8IDN - chains A and H of the 3 polymer chains in the assembly; structure by electron microscopy, 3.35 A resolution.

Chain A:
Molecule: Spike protein S1
Source organism: Severe acute respiratory syndrome coronavirus 2
Notes: fragment: Receptor binding domain
UniProtKB: P0DTC2 (SPIKE_SARS2); numbering as in UniProt (aligned over 332-531)
Sequence (206 residues; each row starts with the number of its first residue):
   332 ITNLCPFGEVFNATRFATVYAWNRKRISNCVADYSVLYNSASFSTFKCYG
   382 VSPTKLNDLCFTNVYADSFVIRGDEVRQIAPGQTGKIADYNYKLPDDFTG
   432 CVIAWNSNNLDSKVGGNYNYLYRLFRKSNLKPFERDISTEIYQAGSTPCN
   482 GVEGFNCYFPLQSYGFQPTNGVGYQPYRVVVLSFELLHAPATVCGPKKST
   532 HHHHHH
Unresolved in the structure: 332, 528-537
Differences from the reference sequence: conflict T349 (Ser in P0DTC2); expression tag (532-537)
Disulfides: C336-C361, C379-C432, C391-C525, C480-C488

Chain H:
Molecule: E77 Fab heavy chain
Source organism: Mus musculus
Notes: antibody fragment or engineered binder
Sequence (239 residues; numbered 1 to 239; the number before each row is that of its first residue):
     1 MGWSCIILFLVATATGVHSQVQLKESGPGLVAPSQSLSITCTVSGLSLIG
    51 YGVNWVRQPPGKGLEWLGMIWGDGSTDYNSTLKSRLSISKDNSKSQIFLK
   101 MNSLQTIDDARYYCVRDDDYDGQFAYWGQGTLVTVSAAKTTPPSVYPLAP
   151 GSAAQTNSMVTLGCLVKGYFPEPVTVTWNSGSLSSGVHTFPAVLQSDLYT
   201 LSSSVTVPSSTWPSETVTCNVAHPASSTKVDKKIVPRDC
Unresolved in the structure: 1-20, 137-239
Disulfides: C41-C114
Covalently attached groups: glycan linked to N79

How chain A and chain H interact:
Pairs across the interface (17; chain A residue first):
  R403(A) - D121(H)  salt bridge
  E406(A) - D121(H)
  R408(A) - G50(H)  hydrogen bond (side chain-backbone)
  R408(A) - Y51(H)
  R408(A) - D119(H)  salt bridge
  Q409(A) - D119(H)  hydrogen bond (side chain-backbone)
  T415(A) - D119(H)
  G416(A) - D119(H)
  K417(A) - D119(H)  hydrogen bond (backbone-backbone)
  K417(A) - D121(H)  salt bridge
  D420(A) - Y120(H)  hydrogen bond
  Y453(A) - D121(H)
  V503(A) - W71(H)
  V503(A) - D73(H)
  V503(A) - S75(H)
  G504(A) - W71(H)
  Y505(A) - Q123(H)  hydrogen bond
Interface residues without a listed pair, chain A (14 interface residues in all): Q414, G502
Interface residues without a listed pair, chain H (10 interface residues in all): D118

Summary:
14 residues of chain A and 10 residues of chain H are in contact, with 5 hydrogen bonds and 3 salt bridges.
Polar contacts include R403(A)-D121(H), R408(A)-D119(H) and K417(A)-D121(H).
Chain A is Spike protein S1 (Severe acute respiratory syndrome coronavirus 2) and chain H is E77 Fab heavy
chain (Mus musculus); the structure, Cryo-EM structure of RBD/E77-Fab complex, was determined by electron
microscopy.
